Entry 4FZC (X-ray diffraction, 2.80 A resolution); this record covers chains O and U of the 32 polymer chains in the assembly.

== Chain O ==
Molecule: Proteasome component Y7
Source organism: Saccharomyces cerevisiae
Notes: EC 3.4.25.1
UniProtKB: P23639 (PSA2_YEAST); residue numbers follow UniProt; this construct covers 1-250
Amino-acid sequence (250 residues; numbered 1 to 250; the number before each row is that of its first residue):
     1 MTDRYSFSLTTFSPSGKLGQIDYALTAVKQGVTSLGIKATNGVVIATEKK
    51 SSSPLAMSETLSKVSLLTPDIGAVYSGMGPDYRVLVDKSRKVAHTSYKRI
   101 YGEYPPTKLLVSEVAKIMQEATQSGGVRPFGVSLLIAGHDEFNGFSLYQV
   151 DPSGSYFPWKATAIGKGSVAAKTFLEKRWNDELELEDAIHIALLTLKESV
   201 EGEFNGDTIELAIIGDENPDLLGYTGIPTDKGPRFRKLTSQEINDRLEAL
Curated features (UniProtKB/Swiss-Prot):
  - cross-link: Lys-108 (Glycyl lysine isopeptide (Lys-Gly) (interchain with G-Cter in ubiquitin))

== Chain U ==
Molecule: Proteasome component C7-alpha
Source organism: Saccharomyces cerevisiae
Notes: EC 3.4.25.1
UniProtKB: P21243 (PSA6_YEAST); residues 1-243 here correspond to UniProt positions 10-252 (UniProt number = residue number + 9)
Amino-acid sequence (243 residues; each row starts with the number of its first residue):
     1 AGYDRHITIFSPEGRLYQVEYAFKATNQTNINSLAVRGKDCTVVISQKKV
    51 PDKLLDPTTVSYIFCISRTIGMVVNGPIPDARNAALRAKAEAAEFRYKYG
   101 YDMPCDVLAKRMANLSQIYTQRAYMRPLGVILTFVSVDEELGPSIYKTDP
   151 AGYYVGYKATATGPKQQEITTNLENHFKKSKIDHINEESWEKVVEFAITH
   201 MIDALGTEFSKNDLEVGVATKDKFFTLSAENIEERLVAIAEQD

== How chain O and chain U interact ==
Pairs across the interface - 65 pairs, chain O then chain U:
  Asp-3(O) / Arg-122(U)  salt bridge
  Asp-3(O) / Tyr-124(U)
  Tyr-5(O) / Ile-7(U)
  Tyr-5(O) / Ala-123(U)
  Tyr-5(O) / Tyr-124(U)  hydrophobic
  Leu-9(O) / Ile-9(U)  hydrophobic
  Leu-9(O) / Ala-123(U)  hydrophobic
  Gln-20(O) / Ile-9(U)
  Gln-20(O) / Phe-10(U)  hydrogen bond (side chain-backbone)
  Tyr-23(O) / Phe-10(U)  hydrophobic
  Tyr-23(O) / Ser-11(U)
  Tyr-23(O) / Pro-12(U)  hydrophobic
  Tyr-23(O) / Gly-14(U)
  Ala-24(O) / Phe-10(U)  hydrophobic
  Thr-26(O) / Pro-12(U)
  Thr-26(O) / Glu-13(U)
  Ala-27(O) / Gly-14(U)
  Pro-54(O) / Lys-158(U)  hydrogen bond (backbone-side chain)
  Pro-54(O) / Glu-174(U)
  Leu-55(O) / Tyr-157(U)
  Leu-55(O) / Lys-158(U)  hydrogen bond (backbone-backbone)
  Leu-55(O) / Ala-159(U)
  Leu-55(O) / Thr-170(U)
  Leu-55(O) / Phe-177(U)  hydrophobic
  Ala-56(O) / Gly-156(U)
  Ala-56(O) / Tyr-157(U)  hydrophobic
  Met-57(O) / Arg-37(U)
  Met-57(O) / Val-155(U)
  Met-57(O) / Gly-156(U)  hydrogen bond (backbone-backbone)
  Met-57(O) / Tyr-157(U)
  Met-57(O) / Lys-158(U)
  Thr-60(O) / Tyr-146(U)
  Thr-60(O) / Val-155(U)
  Thr-60(O) / Gly-156(U)  hydrogen bond (side chain-backbone)
  Leu-61(O) / Tyr-153(U)
  Leu-61(O) / Val-155(U)  hydrophobic
  Met-78(O) / Phe-10(U)  hydrophobic
  Met-78(O) / Leu-16(U)  hydrophobic
  Pro-80(O) / Gln-117(U)
  Pro-80(O) / Ala-151(U)
  Pro-80(O) / Gly-152(U)
  Pro-80(O) / Tyr-153(U)
  Asp-81(O) / Gln-117(U)
  Arg-83(O) / Ala-113(U)  hydrogen bond (side chain-backbone)
  Arg-83(O) / Asn-114(U)
  Arg-83(O) / Gly-152(U)  hydrogen bond (side chain-backbone)
  Arg-83(O) / Tyr-154(U)
  Val-84(O) / Asn-114(U)
  Val-84(O) / Gln-117(U)
  Asp-87(O) / Lys-110(U)  salt bridge
  Asp-87(O) / Asn-114(U)
  Gly-125(O) / Arg-122(U)
  Gly-126(O) / Gln-121(U)
  Gly-126(O) / Arg-122(U)
  Gly-126(O) / Ala-123(U)  hydrogen bond (backbone-backbone)
  Val-127(O) / Gln-121(U)
  Val-127(O) / Arg-122(U)
  Arg-128(O) / Thr-8(U)
  Arg-128(O) / Phe-10(U)
  Arg-128(O) / Leu-16(U)
  Arg-128(O) / Thr-120(U)  hydrogen bond (side chain-backbone)
  Arg-128(O) / Gln-121(U)  hydrogen bond (backbone-backbone)
  Pro-129(O) / Phe-10(U)
  Phe-130(O) / Gln-121(U)
  Gly-131(O) / Phe-10(U)
Also at the interface, not in a pair above, chain O (33 interface residues in all): Met-1, Thr-2, Gln-30, Ser-52, Ser-53, Ala-121
Also at the interface, not in a pair above, chain U (34 interface residues in all): Thr-160, Leu-173

== Summary ==
33 residues of chain O face 34 of chain U across their interface, with 10 hydrogen bonds and 2 salt bridges.
Among the polar pairs are Asp-3(O)/Arg-122(U), Asp-87(O)/Lys-110(U) and Gln-20(O)/Phe-10(U).
Chain O is Proteasome component Y7 and chain U is Proteasome component C7-alpha, both from Saccharomyces
cerevisiae; the structure, 20S yeast proteasome in complex with cepafungin I, was determined by X-ray
diffraction (same publication as 4FZG).
